4EGO - chain A; structure by X-ray diffraction, 1.76 A resolution.

# Chain A
Name: Cytochrome P450
From: Rhodopseudomonas palustris
UniProtKB: Q2IU02 (Q2IU02_RHOP2); residues 0-409 here correspond to UniProt positions 1-410 (UniProt number = residue number + 1)
Amino-acid sequence (410 residues; each row starts with the number of its first residue; numbering starts at 0):
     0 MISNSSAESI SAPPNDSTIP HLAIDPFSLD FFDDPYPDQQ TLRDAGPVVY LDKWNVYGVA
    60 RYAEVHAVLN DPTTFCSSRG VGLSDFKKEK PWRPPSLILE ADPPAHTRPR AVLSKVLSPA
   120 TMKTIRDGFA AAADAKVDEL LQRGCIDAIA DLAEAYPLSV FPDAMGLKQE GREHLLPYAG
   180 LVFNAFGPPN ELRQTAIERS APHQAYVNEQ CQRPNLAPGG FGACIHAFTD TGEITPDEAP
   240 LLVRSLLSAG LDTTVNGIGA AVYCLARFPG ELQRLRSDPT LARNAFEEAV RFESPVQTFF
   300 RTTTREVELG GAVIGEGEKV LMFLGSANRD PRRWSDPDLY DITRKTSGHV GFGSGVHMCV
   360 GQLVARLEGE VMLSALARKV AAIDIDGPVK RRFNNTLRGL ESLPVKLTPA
Disordered / not traced: 0-16
Metal / ion sites: heme Fe near Cys358 (its only coordinating residue here)
Small-molecule neighbours:
  - 1H-indole-6-carboxylic acid (1F1), molecule 1: Lys89, Pro90, Trp91, Arg92, Pro93, Pro94
  - 1H-indole-6-carboxylic acid (1F1), molecule 2: Arg92, Ser95, Ile97, Leu98, Val181, Phe182, Phe185, Arg243, Ser244, Ser247, Ala248, Phe298
  - 1H-indole-6-carboxylic acid (1F1), molecule 3: Glu153, Leu175, Pro176, Gly179, Asp251, Arg391
  - heme (HEM): Leu68, Val80, Ile97, Leu98, His105, Arg109, Leu112, Leu116, Phe160, Ser244, Leu245, Ala248, Gly249, Thr252, Thr253, Gly256, Phe285, Val289, Pro294, Val295, Phe298, Arg300, Leu323, Gly350, Phe351, Gly352, Val355, His356, Cys358, Val359, Gly360, Val363, Ala364

# In short
Bound to chain A: heme and 3 copies of 1H-indole-6-carboxylic acid.
Chain A is Cytochrome P450 (Rhodopseudomonas palustris); the structure, The X-ray crystal structure of
CYP199A4 in complex with indole-6-carboxylic acid, was determined by X-ray diffraction (same publication as
4EGM, 4EGN and 4EGP).
